PDB entry 8TFH | X-ray diffraction, 3.29 A resolution | chains H and L of the 4 polymer chains in the assembly

Chain H:
Protein: JB4 monoclonal antibody heavy chain
Organism: Mus musculus
Notes: antibody fragment or engineered binder
Chain sequence (223 residues; row label = number of the first residue in the row):
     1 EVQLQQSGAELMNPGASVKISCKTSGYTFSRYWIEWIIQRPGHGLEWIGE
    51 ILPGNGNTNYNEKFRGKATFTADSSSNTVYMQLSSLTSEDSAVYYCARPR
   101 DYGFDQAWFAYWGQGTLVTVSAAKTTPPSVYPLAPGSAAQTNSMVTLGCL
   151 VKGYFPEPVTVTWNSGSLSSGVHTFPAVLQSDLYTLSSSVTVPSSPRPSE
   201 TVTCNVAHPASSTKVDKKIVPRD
Cystine bridges: Cys22-Cys96, Cys149-Cys204

Chain L:
Protein: JB4 monoclonal antibody light chain
Organism: Mus musculus
Notes: antibody fragment or engineered binder
Chain sequence (210 residues; row label = number of the first residue in the row):
     1 DIVMTQSPSSLSASLGGKVTITCKASQDIKKYIAWFQHRPGKGPRLLIHY
    51 TSTLQPGIPSRFSGNGSGRDYSFSISNLEPEDIATYYCLQYDNLYTFGGG
   101 TKLEIKRADAAPTVSIFPPSSEQLTSGGASVVCFLNNFYPKDINVKWKID
   151 GSERQNGVLNSWTDQDSKDSTYSMSSTLTLTKDEYERHNSYTCEATHKTS
   201 TSPIVKSFNR
Cystine bridges: Cys23-Cys88, Cys133-Cys193

Interface between chain H and chain L:
Contacting residue pairs - 63 pairs, chain H then chain L:
  Glu35(H) - Tyr95(L)
  Gln39(H) - His38(L)  hydrogen bond
  Gly44(H) - Tyr87(L)
  Leu45(H) - Tyr87(L)
  Leu45(H) - Phe97(L)
  Trp47(H) - Leu94(L)  hydrophobic
  Trp47(H) - Tyr95(L)
  Trp47(H) - Phe97(L)
  Tyr95(H) - His38(L)
  Arg100(H) - Gln55(L)
  Phe104(H) - Tyr32(L)
  Phe104(H) - Tyr91(L)
  Asp105(H) - Tyr91(L)
  Ala107(H) - Tyr95(L)  hydrogen bond (backbone-side chain)
  Trp108(H) - Leu46(L)  hydrophobic
  Trp108(H) - His49(L)
  Trp108(H) - Tyr91(L)  hydrophobic
  Phe109(H) - Phe36(L)  hydrophobic
  Phe109(H) - Leu46(L)
  Phe109(H) - Leu89(L)  hydrophobic
  Phe109(H) - Tyr95(L)  hydrophobic
  Phe109(H) - Phe97(L)  hydrophobic
  Trp112(H) - Pro44(L)  hydrophobic
  Tyr131(H) - Ser120(L)
  Tyr131(H) - Gln123(L)
  Pro132(H) - Ser120(L)
  Pro132(H) - Glu122(L)
  Leu133(H) - Phe117(L)  hydrophobic
  Leu133(H) - Val132(L)  hydrophobic
  Ala134(H) - Phe117(L)
  Pro135(H) - Phe117(L)  hydrophobic
  Pro135(H) - Pro118(L)
  Thr146(H) - Val114(L)  hydrogen bond (side chain-backbone)
  Thr146(H) - Ser115(L)
  Thr146(H) - Phe117(L)
  Leu147(H) - Phe117(L)  hydrophobic
  Leu150(H) - Ser130(L)
  Leu150(H) - Val132(L)  hydrophobic
  Lys152(H) - Ser130(L)
  Ser170(H) - Lys168(L)
  His173(H) - Asn136(L)
  His173(H) - Asn137(L)  hydrogen bond
  His173(H) - Asp166(L)
  His173(H) - Ser173(L)  hydrogen bond
  Phe175(H) - Phe134(L)  hydrophobic
  Phe175(H) - Ser161(L)
  Phe175(H) - Thr163(L)
  Phe175(H) - Ser173(L)
  Phe175(H) - Met174(L)
  Phe175(H) - Ser175(L)
  Pro176(H) - Ser161(L)  hydrogen bond (backbone-side chain)
  Pro176(H) - Trp162(L)
  Val178(H) - Leu159(L)  hydrophobic
  Val178(H) - Asn160(L)
  Val178(H) - Ser161(L)
  Ser187(H) - Phe134(L)
  Ser187(H) - Ser175(L)
  Ser189(H) - Phe134(L)
  Ser189(H) - Asn136(L)
  Lys217(H) - Glu122(L)  salt bridge
  Arg222(H) - Pro118(L)
  Arg222(H) - Pro119(L)  hydrogen bond (side chain-backbone)
  Arg222(H) - Ser120(L)
Also at the interface, not in a pair above, chain H (41 interface residues in all): Ile37, Glu46, Glu50, Pro99, Gln106, Gln140, Thr174, Thr185, Ser188, Thr191
Also at the interface, not in a pair above, chain L (43 interface residues in all): Lys42, Gly43, Gly98, Ile116, Leu135, Thr177, Thr179

Summary:
41 residues of chain H face 43 of chain L across their interface, with 7 hydrogen bonds and 1 salt bridge.
Polar pairs include Lys217(H)-Glu122(L), Gln39(H)-His38(L) and Ala107(H)-Tyr95(L).
Here chain H is JB4 monoclonal antibody heavy chain and chain L is JB4 monoclonal antibody light chain, both
from Mus musculus. Entry 8TFH (Ricin in complex with Fab JB4) was determined by X-ray diffraction, deposited
together with 8TFL.
